Entry 9N5B (X-ray diffraction, 3.10 A resolution); this record covers chains A and E of the 13 polymer chains in the assembly.

== Chain A ==
Molecule: DNA-directed RNA polymerase II subunit RPB1
From: Saccharomyces cerevisiae S288C
Notes: EC 2.7.7.6
UniProtKB: P04050 (RPB1_YEAST); residue numbers follow UniProt; this construct covers 1-1733
Chain sequence (1733 residues; each row starts with the number of its first residue):
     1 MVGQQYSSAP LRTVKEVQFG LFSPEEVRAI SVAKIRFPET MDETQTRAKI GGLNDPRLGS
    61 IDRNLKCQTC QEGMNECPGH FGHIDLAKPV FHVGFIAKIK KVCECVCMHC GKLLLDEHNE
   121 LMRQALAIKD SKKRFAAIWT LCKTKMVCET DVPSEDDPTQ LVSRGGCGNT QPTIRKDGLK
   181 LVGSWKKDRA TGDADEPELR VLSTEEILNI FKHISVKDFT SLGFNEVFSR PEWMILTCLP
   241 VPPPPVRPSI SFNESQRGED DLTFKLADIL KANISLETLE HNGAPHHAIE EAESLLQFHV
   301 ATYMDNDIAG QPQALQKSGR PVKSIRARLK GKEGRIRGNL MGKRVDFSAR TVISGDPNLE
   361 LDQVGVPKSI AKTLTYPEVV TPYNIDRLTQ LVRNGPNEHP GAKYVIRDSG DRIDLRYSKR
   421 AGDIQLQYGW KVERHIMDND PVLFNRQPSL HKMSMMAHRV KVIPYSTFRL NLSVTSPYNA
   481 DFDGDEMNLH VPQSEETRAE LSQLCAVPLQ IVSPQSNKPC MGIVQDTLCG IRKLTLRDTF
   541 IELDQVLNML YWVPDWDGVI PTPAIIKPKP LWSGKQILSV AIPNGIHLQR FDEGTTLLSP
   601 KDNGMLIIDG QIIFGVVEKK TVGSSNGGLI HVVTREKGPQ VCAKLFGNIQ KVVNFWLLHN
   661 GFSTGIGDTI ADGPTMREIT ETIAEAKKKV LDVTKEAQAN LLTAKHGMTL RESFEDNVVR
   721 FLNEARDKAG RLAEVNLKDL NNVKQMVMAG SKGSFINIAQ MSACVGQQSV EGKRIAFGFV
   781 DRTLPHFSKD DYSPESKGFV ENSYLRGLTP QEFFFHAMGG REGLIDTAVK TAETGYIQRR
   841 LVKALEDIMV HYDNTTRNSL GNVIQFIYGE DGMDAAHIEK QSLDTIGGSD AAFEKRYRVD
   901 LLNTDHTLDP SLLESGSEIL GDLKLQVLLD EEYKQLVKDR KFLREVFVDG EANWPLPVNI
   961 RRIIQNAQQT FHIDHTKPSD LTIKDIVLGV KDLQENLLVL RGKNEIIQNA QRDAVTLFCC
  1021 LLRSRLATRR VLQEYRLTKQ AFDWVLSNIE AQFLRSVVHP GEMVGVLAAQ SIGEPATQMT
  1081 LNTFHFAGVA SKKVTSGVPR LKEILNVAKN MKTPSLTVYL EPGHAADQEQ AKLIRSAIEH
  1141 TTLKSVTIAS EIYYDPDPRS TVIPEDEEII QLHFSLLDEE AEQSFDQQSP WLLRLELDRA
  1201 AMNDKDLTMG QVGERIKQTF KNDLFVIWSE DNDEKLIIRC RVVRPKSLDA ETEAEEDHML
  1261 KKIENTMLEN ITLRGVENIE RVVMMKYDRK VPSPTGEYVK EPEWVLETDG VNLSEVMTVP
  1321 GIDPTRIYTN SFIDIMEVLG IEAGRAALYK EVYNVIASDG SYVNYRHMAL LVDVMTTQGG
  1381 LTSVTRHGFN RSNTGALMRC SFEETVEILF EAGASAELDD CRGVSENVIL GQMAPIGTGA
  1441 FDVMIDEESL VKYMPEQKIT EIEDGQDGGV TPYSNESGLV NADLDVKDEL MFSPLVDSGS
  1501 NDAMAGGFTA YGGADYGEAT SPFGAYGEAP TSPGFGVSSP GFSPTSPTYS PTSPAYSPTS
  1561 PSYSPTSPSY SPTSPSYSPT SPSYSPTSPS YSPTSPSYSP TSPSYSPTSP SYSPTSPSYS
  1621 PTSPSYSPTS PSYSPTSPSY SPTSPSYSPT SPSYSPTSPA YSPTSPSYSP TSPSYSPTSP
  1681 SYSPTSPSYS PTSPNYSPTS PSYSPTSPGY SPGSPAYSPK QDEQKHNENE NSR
Unresolved in the structure: 1-2, 154-160, 187-198, 250-256, 1082-1091, 1177-1186, 1244-1256, 1447-1733
Bound ions: Zn2+ site 1: Cys-67, Cys-70, Cys-77, His-80; Zn2+ site 2: Cys-107, Cys-110, Cys-148, Cys-167; Mg2+: Asp-481, Asp-485 (shared with 1 residue of chain R)
Curated features (UniProtKB/Swiss-Prot):
  - region: Pro-248 to Asp-260 (Lid loop), Asn-306 to Lys-323 (Rudder loop), Pro-810 to Glu-822 (Bridging helix)
  - binding site (Zn(2+)): Cys-67, Cys-70, Cys-77, His-80, Cys-107, Cys-110, Cys-148, Cys-167
  - binding site (Mg(2+)): Asp-481, Asp-483, Asp-485
  - modified residue: Thr-1471 (Phosphothreonine)
  - cross-link (Glycyl lysine isopeptide (Lys-Gly)): Lys-695 (interchain with G-Cter in ubiquitin), Lys-1246 (interchain with G-Cter in ubiquitin), Lys-1350 (interchain with G-Cter in ubiquitin)
  - natural variant: Ser-1653 to Pro-1659 (deletion: In strain: A364A)
  - mutagenesis: Lys-1246 (K1246R: Impairs ubiquitination during transcription stress)

== Chain E ==
Molecule: DNA-directed RNA polymerases I, II, and III subunit RPABC1
From: Saccharomyces cerevisiae S288C
UniProtKB: P20434 (RPAB1_YEAST); residues 1-215 here = UniProt positions 1-215
Chain sequence (215 residues; each row starts with the number of its first residue):
     1 MDQENERNIS RLWRAFRTVK EMVKDRGYFI TQEEVELPLE DFKAKYCDSM GRPQRKMMSF
    61 QANPTEESIS KFPDMGSLWV EFCDEPSVGV KTMKTFVIHI QEKNFQTGIF VYQNNITPSA
   121 MKLVPSIPPA TIETFNEAAL VVNITHHELV PKHIRLSSDE KRELLKRYRL KESQLPRIQR
   181 ADPVALYLGL KRGEVVKIIR KSETSGRYAS YRICM
Unresolved in the structure: 1-2

== Chain A / chain E interface ==
Residue-residue contacts - 78 pairs, chain A then chain E:
  Arg-857(A) with Tyr-168(E), hydrogen bond (side chain-backbone); Arg-169(E); Leu-170(E); Gln-174(E)
  Gly-861(A) with Gln-174(E), hydrogen bond (backbone-side chain)
  Asn-862(A) with Ser-173(E); Gln-174(E)
  Val-863(A) with Leu-170(E), hydrophobic; Gln-174(E), hydrogen bond (backbone-backbone); Pro-176(E)
  Gln-865(A) with Tyr-208(E)
  Phe-866(A) with Tyr-168(E), hydrophobic; Tyr-208(E), hydrogen bond (backbone-side chain); Tyr-211(E), hydrophobic
  Ile-867(A) with Tyr-208(E)
  Gly-869(A) with Thr-204(E), hydrogen bond (backbone-side chain)
  Glu-870(A) with Arg-200(E), salt bridge; Ser-202(E), hydrogen bond; Thr-204(E); Ser-205(E), hydrogen bond (backbone-side chain); Tyr-208(E)
  Asp-871(A) with Thr-204(E)
  Phe-942(A) with Gly-206(E)
  Glu-945(A) with Lys-201(E), hydrogen bond (backbone-side chain)
  Val-946(A) with Lys-201(E); Ser-202(E)
  Trp-954(A) with Glu-203(E)
  Leu-956(A) with Thr-204(E)
  Asn-1004(A) with Arg-167(E)
  Ile-1006(A) with Arg-167(E)
  Ile-1007(A) with Tyr-168(E), hydrophobic
  Asp-1013(A) with Ser-205(E); Gly-206(E); Arg-207(E), salt bridge; Ala-209(E)
  Ala-1014(A) with Ser-205(E)
  Thr-1016(A) with Gly-206(E); Arg-207(E)
  Leu-1017(A) with Glu-203(E); Thr-204(E); Ser-205(E); Gly-206(E)
  Met-1317(A) with Val-142(E)
  Thr-1318(A) with Arg-11(E), hydrogen bond; Arg-14(E), hydrogen bond (backbone-side chain); Ala-138(E)
  Pro-1324(A) with Val-142(E), hydrophobic; His-147(E)
  Thr-1325(A) with His-146(E), hydrogen bond (side chain-backbone); His-147(E), hydrogen bond (backbone-side chain); Glu-148(E), hydrogen bond (backbone-backbone)
  Arg-1326(A) with Glu-148(E)
  Ile-1327(A) with His-147(E), hydrogen bond (backbone-side chain)
  Val-1338(A) with Ile-144(E); Pro-183(E)
  Leu-1339(A) with Ile-144(E), hydrophobic; His-147(E); Val-150(E); Val-184(E)
  Gly-1340(A) with Asp-182(E); Pro-183(E)
  Ile-1341(A) with Asp-182(E), hydrogen bond (backbone-side chain); Arg-212(E)
  Glu-1342(A) with Pro-151(E); Ile-198(E); Arg-200(E), salt bridge; Arg-212(E), salt bridge
  Ala-1343(A) with Leu-149(E), hydrophobic
  Arg-1345(A) with Arg-200(E)
  Ala-1346(A) with Leu-149(E), hydrophobic
  Tyr-1349(A) with Glu-203(E)
  Tyr-1365(A) with Glu-203(E); Thr-204(E)
  Thr-1376(A) with Arg-212(E)
  Thr-1377(A) with Pro-176(E); Arg-177(E), hydrogen bond (backbone-backbone)
  Gly-1379(A) with Arg-177(E), hydrogen bond (backbone-backbone); Gln-179(E)
Also at the interface, not in a pair above, chain A (56 interface residues in all): Asp-853, Thr-855, Leu-860, Phe-947, Ala-1010, Val-1319, Pro-1320, Tyr-1328, Ile-1335, Met-1336, Glu-1337, Arg-1366, Asp-1373, Gln-1378, Asn-1393
Also at the interface, not in a pair above, chain E (43 interface residues in all): Val-141, His-153, Glu-163, Leu-164, Leu-175, Ile-178, Ser-210

== Summary ==
56 residues of chain A and 43 residues of chain E are in contact, with 17 hydrogen bonds and 4 salt bridges.
Polar contacts include Glu-870(A)/Arg-200(E), Asp-1013(A)/Arg-207(E) and Glu-1342(A)/Arg-200(E). From UniProt:
8 Zn2+-binding residues, 3 Mg2+-binding residues and one mutagenesis site on chain A.
Here chain A is DNA-directed RNA polymerase II subunit RPB1 and chain E is DNA-directed RNA polymerases I, II,
and III subunit RPABC1, both from Saccharomyces cerevisiae S288C. Entry 9N5B (RNA polymerase II elongation
complex containing 8-oxoG at +1 site, apo form) was determined by X-ray diffraction, deposited together with
9N5C, 9N5D, 9N5E, 9N5F and 9N5G.
